PDB entry 8SUR | electron microscopy, 3.10 A resolution | chains A and B

# Chain A (and B)
Protein: Anoctamin-6
From: Mus musculus
Notes: chain B of this document is another copy of the same molecule, construct and numbering; everything in this record applies to it too
Reference sequence: Q6P9J9 (ANO6_MOUSE); residues 1-911 here = UniProt positions 1-911
Amino-acid sequence (911 residues; numbered 1 to 911; the number before each row is that of its first residue):
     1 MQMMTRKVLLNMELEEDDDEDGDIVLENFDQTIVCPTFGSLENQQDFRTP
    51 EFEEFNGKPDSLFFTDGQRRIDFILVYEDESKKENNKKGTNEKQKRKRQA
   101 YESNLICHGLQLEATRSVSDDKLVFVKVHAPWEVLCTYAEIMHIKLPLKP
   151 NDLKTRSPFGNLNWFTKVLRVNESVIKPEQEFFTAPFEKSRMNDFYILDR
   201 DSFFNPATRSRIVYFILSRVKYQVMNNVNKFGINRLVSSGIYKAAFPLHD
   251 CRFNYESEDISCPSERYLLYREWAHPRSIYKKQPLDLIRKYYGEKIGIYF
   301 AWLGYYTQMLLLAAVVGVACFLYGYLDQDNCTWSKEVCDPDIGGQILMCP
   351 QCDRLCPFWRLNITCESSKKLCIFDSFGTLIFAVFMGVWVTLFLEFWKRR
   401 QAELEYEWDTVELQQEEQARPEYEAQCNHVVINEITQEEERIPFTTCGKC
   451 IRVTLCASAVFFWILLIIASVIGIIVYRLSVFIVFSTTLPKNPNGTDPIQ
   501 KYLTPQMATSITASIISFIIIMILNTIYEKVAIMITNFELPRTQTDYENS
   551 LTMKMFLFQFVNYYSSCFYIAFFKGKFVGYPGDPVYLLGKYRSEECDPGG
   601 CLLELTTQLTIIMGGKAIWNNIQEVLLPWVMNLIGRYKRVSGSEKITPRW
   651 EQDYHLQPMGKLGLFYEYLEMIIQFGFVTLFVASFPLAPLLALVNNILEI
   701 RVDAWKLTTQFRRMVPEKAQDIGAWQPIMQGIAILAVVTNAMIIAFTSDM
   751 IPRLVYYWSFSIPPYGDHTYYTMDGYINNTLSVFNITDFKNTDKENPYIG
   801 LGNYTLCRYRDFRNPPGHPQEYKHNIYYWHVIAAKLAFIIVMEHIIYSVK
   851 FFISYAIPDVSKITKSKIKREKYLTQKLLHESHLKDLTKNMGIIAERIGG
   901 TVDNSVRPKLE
Disordered / not traced: 1-58, 83-90, 140-197, 223-231, 410-456, 488-502, 634-644, 872-911 (chain B: 1-51, 146-195, 410-454, 490-502, 869-911)
Disulfide bonds: C331-C372, C338-C365, C349-C807, C352-C356, C596-C601
Glycans and other covalent adducts: N-acetylglucosamine (NAG) linked to N362, N778, N785
Bound ions: Ca2+ site 1: E395, S854, I857, D859; Ca2+ site 2: E624, E667, E670, E699, D703
Curated features (UniProtKB/Swiss-Prot):
  - binding site (Ca(2+)): E624, E667, E670
  - glycosylation (N-linked (GlcNAc...) asparagine): N330, N362, N494, N778, N785, N803
  - mutagenesis: K370 (K370A: No effect on lipid scramblase activity), D409 (D409G: Increased speed of phospholipid scrambling; D409G: Reduced channel activity and sensitivity to Ca(2+)), R478 (R478A: Decreased lipid scramblase and ion channel activity. Requires lower calcium levels for activation of ion channel activity), F518 (F518A: Increased speed of phospholipid scrambling. Constitutive scramblase activity at basal cytosolic calcium levels; when associated with A-563 and A-612 ...), I521 (I521A: Does not induce a constitutive phospholipid scramblase activity; I521K/E: Induces a constitutive phospholipid scramblase activity), M522 (M522K: Induces a constitutive phospholipid scramblase activity), T526 (T526K: Induces a constitutive phospholipid scramblase activity), Q559 (Q559K: Moderately decreased sensitivity to activation by calcium; Q559K: Slower channel activation. Increased permeability to chloride ions), Y563 (Y563A: Increased speed of phospholipid scrambling. Requires lower calcium levels for activation of scramblase and ion channel activity ...), I611 (I611K: Induces a constitutive phospholipid scramblase activity), I612 (I612A: Increased speed of phospholipid scrambling. Constitutive scramblase activity at basal cytosolic calcium levels; when associated with A-518 and A-563 ...), G615 (G615A: Requires lower calcium levels for activation of scramblase and ion channel activity), 4 further mutagenesis entries in UniProt
Reported in the primary citation:
  - binding site for Niclosamide: K370, T607, T610, F685

# Chain A / chain B interface
Contacting residue pairs - 23 pairs, chain A then chain B:
  V738(A) - H844(B)
  P764(A) - Q820(B)  hydrogen bond (backbone-side chain)
  Y765(A) - Q820(B)
  Y765(A) - H824(B)
  Q820(A) - P764(B)
  H824(A) - I826(B)
  I826(A) - H824(B)
  I826(A) - W829(B)
  W829(A) - I826(B)
  W829(A) - W829(B)  hydrophobic
  W829(A) - H830(B)
  H830(A) - W829(B)
  A833(A) - W829(B)  hydrophobic
  A833(A) - I832(B)  hydrophobic
  A833(A) - L836(B)
  L836(A) - L836(B)  hydrophobic
  L836(A) - I840(B)  hydrophobic
  A837(A) - L836(B)
  I840(A) - L836(B)  hydrophobic
  I840(A) - I840(B)  hydrophobic
  E843(A) - H844(B)  salt bridge
  H844(A) - V738(B)
  H844(A) - E843(B)  salt bridge
Other interface residues (no listed pair), chain A (17 interface residues in all): N825, I832, I839
Other interface residues (no listed pair), chain B (17 interface residues in all): K823, N825, A833, A837, I839

# Overview
Chain A and chain B each contribute 17 residues to their interface; the contacts include 1 hydrogen bond and 2
salt bridges. Among the polar pairs are E843(A)-H844(B) and P764(A)-Q820(B). Covalently linked
N-acetylglucosamine: at N362(A), N778(A) and N785(A). From the paper: a binding site for Niclosamide at
K370(A), T607(A) and T610(A) among others.
Both chains are Anoctamin-6 (Mus musculus). Entry 8SUR (TMEM16F bound with Niclosamide) was determined by
electron microscopy together with 8SUN, 8TAG, 8TAI and 8TAL from the same study.
